8WT7 - chains A and H of the 10 polymer chains in the assembly; structure by electron microscopy, 2.70 A resolution.

[Chain A]
Protein: IS621 transposase
Source organism: Escherichia coli
UniProt: A0A0E0Y1P1 (A0A0E0Y1P1_ECO1C); residues 1-326 here = UniProt positions 1-326
Chain sequence (328 residues; row label = number of the first residue in the row; numbers below 1 keep their minus sign (Gly-1 is residue -1)):
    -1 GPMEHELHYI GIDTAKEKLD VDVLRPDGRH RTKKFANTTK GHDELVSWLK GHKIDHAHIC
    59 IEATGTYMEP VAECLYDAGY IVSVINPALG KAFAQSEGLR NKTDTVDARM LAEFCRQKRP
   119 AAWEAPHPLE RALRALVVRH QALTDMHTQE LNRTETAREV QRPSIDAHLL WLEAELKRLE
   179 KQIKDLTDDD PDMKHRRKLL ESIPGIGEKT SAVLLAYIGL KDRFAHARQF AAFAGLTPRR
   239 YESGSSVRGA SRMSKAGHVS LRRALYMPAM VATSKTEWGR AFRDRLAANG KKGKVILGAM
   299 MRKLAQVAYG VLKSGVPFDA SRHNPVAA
Unresolved in the structure: -1 to 3, 238-249, 322-326
Construct notes: expression tag (-1 to 0)
Metal / ion sites: Mg2+: Asp11, Glu60 (shared with 2 residues of chain G)
From the paper describing this entry:
  - mutagenesis - D11A/E60A/D102A/D105A, S241A: abolished catalytic activity

[Chain H]
Molecule: target DNA
Sequence (38 nucleotides; each row starts with the number of its first residue):
     1 CGAGCTCATC TGTAGGCCCG ATGGTGGTAT TACCCGGC
Unresolved in the structure: 1-2, 30-38

[How chain A and chain H interact]
Pairs across the interface (24; chain A residue first):
  Thr146(A) with DG20(H), base contact; DA21(H), sugar contact
  Leu149(A) with DA21(H), phosphate contact; DT22(H), phosphate contact
  Asn150(A) with DG20(H), base contact; DA21(H), sugar contact
  Ile201(A) with DT25(H), phosphate contact
  Pro202(A) with DT25(H), phosphate contact
  Gly203(A) with DG24(H), sugar contact; DT25(H), hydrogen bond to the phosphate
  Ile204(A) with DT25(H), phosphate contact
  Gly205(A) with DG24(H), hydrogen bond to the phosphate
  Glu206(A) with DG24(H), phosphate contact
  Lys207(A) with DG23(H), salt bridge to the phosphate; DG24(H), phosphate contact
  Thr208(A) with DG23(H), hydrogen bond to the phosphate; DG24(H), hydrogen bond to the phosphate
  Met265(A) with DT22(H), base contact; DG23(H), sugar contact
  Val269(A) with DG23(H), base contact; DG24(H), base contact; DT25(H), sugar contact
  Lys273(A) with DT25(H), hydrogen bond to the base; DG26(H), sugar contact
Other interface residues (no listed pair), chain A (18 interface residues in all): Thr142, Glu153, Met268, Thr274

[In short]
The interface between chain A and chain H involves 18 residues on one side and 7 on the other, with 5 hydrogen
bonds and 1 salt bridge. Polar contacts include Lys273(A)-DT25(H), Gly203(A)-DT25(H) and Gly205(A)-DG24(H).
The Mg2+ site is built by Asp11(A) and Glu60(A). From the paper: D11A/E60A/D102A/D105A and S241A of chain A
abolish catalytic activity.
Here chain A is IS621 transposase (Escherichia coli) and chain H is target DNA. Entry 8WT7 (Cryo-EM structure
of the IS621 recombinase in complex with bridge RNA, donor DNA, and target DNA ...) was determined by electron
microscopy (same publication as 8WT6, 8WT8 and 8WT9).
